1ZXN - chains A and B; structure by X-ray diffraction, 2.51 A resolution.

[Chain A (and B)]
Protein: DNA topoisomerase II, alpha isozyme
Source organism: Homo sapiens
Notes: EC 5.99.1.3; chain B of this document is another copy of the same molecule, construct and numbering; everything in this record applies to it too
UniProtKB: P11388 (TOP2A_HUMAN); residues 29-428 here = UniProt positions 29-428
Sequence (400 residues; numbered 29 to 428; the number before each row is that of its first residue):
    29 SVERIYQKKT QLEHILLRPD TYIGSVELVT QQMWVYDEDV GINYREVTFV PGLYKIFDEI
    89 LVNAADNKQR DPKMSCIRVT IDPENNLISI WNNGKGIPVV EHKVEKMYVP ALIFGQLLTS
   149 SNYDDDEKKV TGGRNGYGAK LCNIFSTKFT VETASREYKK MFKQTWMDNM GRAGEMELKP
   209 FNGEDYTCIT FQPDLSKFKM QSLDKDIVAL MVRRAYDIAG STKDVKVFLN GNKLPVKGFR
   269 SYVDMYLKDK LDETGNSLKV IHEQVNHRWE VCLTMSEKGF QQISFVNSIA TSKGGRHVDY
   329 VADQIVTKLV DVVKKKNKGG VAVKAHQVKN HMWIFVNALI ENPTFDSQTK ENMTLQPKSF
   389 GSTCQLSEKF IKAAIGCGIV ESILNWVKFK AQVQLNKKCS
Unresolved in the structure: 277-287, 339-353, 405-406, 423-428 (chain B: 277-286, 345-351, 425-428)
Ion coordination: Mg2+: Asn91 (together with ADP)
Residues lining bound ligands: ADP (adenosine-5'-diphosphate): Asn91, Ala92, Asp94, Asn95, Arg98, Asn120, Ile125, Ile141, Phe142, Thr147, Ser148, Ser149, Asn150, Gly161, Arg162, Asn163, Gly164, Tyr165, Gly166, Ala167, Lys168, Thr215
Curated features (UniProtKB/Swiss-Prot):
  - region: Lys342 to Lys344 (Interaction with DNA)
  - binding site (ATP): Asn91, Asn120, Ser148 to Asn150, Gly161 to Lys168, Gln376 to Lys378
  - modified residue: Thr282 (Phosphothreonine)
  - cross-link (Glycyl lysine isopeptide (Lys-Gly)): Lys156 (interchain with G-Cter in SUMO2), Lys157 (interchain with G-Cter in SUMO2), Lys261 (interchain with G-Cter in SUMO2), Lys352 (interchain with G-Cter in SUMO2), Lys386 (interchain with G-Cter in SUMO2), Lys397 (interchain with G-Cter in SUMO2), Lys416 (interchain with G-Cter in SUMO2), Lys418 (interchain with G-Cter in SUMO2), Lys425 (interchain with G-Cter in SUMO2)
  - mutagenesis: Lys342 to Lys344 (Reduced enzyme activity; abolishes stimulation of ATPase activity upon DNA binding; Strongly reduced enzyme activity; abolishes stimulation of ATPase activity upon DNA binding)
What the authors report for this chain:
  - binding site for ADP: Asn150
  - conformationally variable residues (domain motion, order/disorder transition): Lys378, Leu412 to Ser428
  - catalytic residues: Glu87, Lys378 (citing earlier work)

[Chain A / chain B interface]
Pairs across the interface (98; chain A residue first):
  Val30(A) - His130(B)
  Val30(A) - Val137(B)  hydrophobic
  Val30(A) - Tyr186(B)
  Glu31(A) - His130(B)  salt bridge
  Glu31(A) - Lys131(B)  hydrogen bond (side chain-backbone)
  Glu31(A) - Val132(B)  hydrogen bond (side chain-backbone)
  Ile33(A) - Ser148(B)
  Ile33(A) - Ser149(B)
  Tyr34(A) - Arg98(B)
  Tyr34(A) - Pro126(B)
  Tyr34(A) - His130(B)  hydrogen bond (backbone-side chain)
  Tyr34(A) - Val137(B)  hydrophobic
  Tyr34(A) - Ile141(B)  hydrophobic
  Tyr34(A) - Ser148(B)
  Tyr34(A) - Ser149(B)
  Gln35(A) - Leu146(B)
  Gln35(A) - Thr147(B)
  Gln35(A) - Ser148(B)  hydrogen bond (backbone-backbone)
  Gln35(A) - Tyr151(B)
  Lys36(A) - Glu133(B)
  Lys36(A) - Gln144(B)
  Lys36(A) - Leu146(B)
  Lys36(A) - Thr147(B)
  Lys37(A) - Leu146(B)  hydrogen bond (backbone-backbone)
  Lys37(A) - Tyr151(B)
  Thr38(A) - Leu146(B)
  Gln39(A) - Gln39(B)
  Gln39(A) - Leu146(B)
  His42(A) - Leu146(B)
  His42(A) - Tyr151(B)
  His42(A) - Asn163(B)  hydrogen bond (side chain-backbone)
  His42(A) - Tyr165(B)
  Leu45(A) - Tyr151(B)  hydrophobic
  Leu45(A) - Asp153(B)
  Arg46(A) - Asn150(B)  hydrogen bond (side chain-backbone)
  Arg46(A) - Tyr151(B)
  Arg46(A) - Asp153(B)  salt bridge
  Arg46(A) - Arg162(B)  hydrogen bond (side chain-backbone)
  Arg46(A) - Asn163(B)
  Asp48(A) - Arg162(B)  salt bridge
  Asp48(A) - Thr372(B)  hydrogen bond
  Thr49(A) - Asn163(B)  hydrogen bond
  Tyr50(A) - Tyr165(B)
  Glu55(A) - Gln384(B)
  Arg98(A) - Tyr34(B)
  Pro126(A) - Tyr34(B)
  His130(A) - Val30(B)
  His130(A) - Glu31(B)  salt bridge
  His130(A) - Tyr34(B)  hydrogen bond (side chain-backbone)
  Lys131(A) - Glu31(B)  salt bridge
  Val132(A) - Glu31(B)
  Glu133(A) - Lys36(B)
  Val137(A) - Val30(B)  hydrophobic
  Val137(A) - Tyr34(B)  hydrophobic
  Ile141(A) - Tyr34(B)  hydrophobic
  Gln144(A) - Lys36(B)
  Leu145(A) - Lys36(B)
  Leu146(A) - Gln35(B)
  Leu146(A) - Lys36(B)
  Leu146(A) - Lys37(B)  hydrogen bond (backbone-backbone)
  Leu146(A) - Thr38(B)
  Leu146(A) - Gln39(B)
  Leu146(A) - His42(B)
  Thr147(A) - Gln35(B)
  Thr147(A) - Lys36(B)
  Ser148(A) - Ile33(B)
  Ser148(A) - Tyr34(B)
  Ser148(A) - Gln35(B)  hydrogen bond (backbone-backbone)
  Ser149(A) - Ile33(B)
  Ser149(A) - Tyr34(B)
  Asn150(A) - Arg46(B)  hydrogen bond (backbone-side chain)
  Tyr151(A) - Gln35(B)
  Tyr151(A) - Lys37(B)
  Tyr151(A) - His42(B)
  Tyr151(A) - Leu45(B)
  Tyr151(A) - Arg46(B)
  Asp153(A) - Arg46(B)  salt bridge
  Arg162(A) - Arg46(B)  hydrogen bond (backbone-side chain)
  Arg162(A) - Asp48(B)  salt bridge
  Asn163(A) - His42(B)  hydrogen bond (backbone-side chain)
  Asn163(A) - Arg46(B)
  Asn163(A) - Thr49(B)  hydrogen bond
  Tyr165(A) - His42(B)
  Tyr165(A) - Tyr50(B)  hydrogen bond
  Tyr186(A) - Val30(B)
  Phe373(A) - Asp48(B)
  Asp374(A) - Gln376(B)
  Ser375(A) - Asp374(B)
  Lys418(A) - Asn424(B)
  Ala419(A) - Gln422(B)
  Ala419(A) - Leu423(B)
  Ala419(A) - Asn424(B)  hydrogen bond (backbone-backbone)
  Gln420(A) - Gln422(B)
  Val421(A) - Gln420(B)
  Val421(A) - Val421(B)
  Val421(A) - Gln422(B)  hydrogen bond (backbone-backbone)
  Val421(A) - Asn424(B)
  Gln422(A) - Gln420(B)
Also at the interface, not in a pair above, chain A (47 interface residues in all): Ile125, Val128
Also at the interface, not in a pair above, chain B (49 interface residues in all): Ile125, Val128, Glu129, Leu145, Asp152

[Summary]
47 residues of chain A and 49 residues of chain B are in contact; the contacts include 20 hydrogen bonds and 7
salt bridges. Polar contacts include Glu31(A)-His130(B), Arg46(A)-Asp153(B) and Asp48(A)-Arg162(B). Ligands of
chain A: ADP. The paper reports catalytic residues Glu87(A) and Lys378(A); a binding site for ADP at
Asn150(A).
Chain A and chain B are both DNA topoisomerase II, alpha isozyme (Homo sapiens); the structure, Human DNA
topoisomerase IIa ATPase/ADP, was determined by X-ray diffraction (same publication as 1ZXM).
